PDB entry 4N23 | X-ray diffraction, 2.00 A resolution | chains A and B of the 3 polymer chains in the assembly

# Chain A (and B)
Protein: GP2 Ectodomain
Organism: CAS virus
Notes: chain B of this document is another copy of the same molecule, construct and numbering; everything in this record applies to it too
Chain sequence (130 residues; row label = number of the first residue in the row):
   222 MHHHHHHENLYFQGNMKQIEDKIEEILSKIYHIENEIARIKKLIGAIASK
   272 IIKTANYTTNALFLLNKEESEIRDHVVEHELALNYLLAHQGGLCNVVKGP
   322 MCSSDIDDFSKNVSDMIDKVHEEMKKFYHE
Unresolved in the structure: 222-228 (chain B: 222-229)
Reported in the primary citation:
  - self-association interface (contacts with another copy of this molecule); pairs are residue here / residue on that copy: Glu289-Glu290, Glu292-Asp328, His296-Glu301, Asp328-Lys288, Glu344-Lys274, Glu351-Lys271 (salt bridge)
  - contacts within the chain: Arg294-Asp295, His296-Glu299, His300-Glu301, Asp336-Lys340, Glu343-Lys346 (salt bridge), Glu344-Lys347 (salt bridge)
  - mutagenesis - C323S: unchanged stability

# Chain A / chain B interface
Residue-residue contacts (82):
  Phe233(A) - Phe233(B)  hydrophobic
  Gln234(A) - Phe233(B)
  Met237(A) - Phe233(B)  hydrophobic
  Met237(A) - Asn236(B)
  Met237(A) - Ile240(B)  hydrophobic
  Ile240(A) - Ile240(B)  hydrophobic
  Glu241(A) - Ile240(B)
  Ile244(A) - Ile240(B)  hydrophobic
  Ile244(A) - Ile247(B)  hydrophobic
  Ile247(A) - Ile247(B)  hydrophobic
  Leu248(A) - Ile247(B)  hydrophobic
  Leu248(A) - Lys250(B)
  Ile251(A) - Ile247(B)
  Ile251(A) - Ile251(B)  hydrophobic
  Ile254(A) - Ile254(B)  hydrophobic
  Ile258(A) - Ile254(B)  hydrophobic
  Ile258(A) - Ile261(B)  hydrophobic
  Ile261(A) - Ile261(B)  hydrophobic
  Lys262(A) - Glu257(B)  salt bridge
  Lys262(A) - Ile261(B)
  Ile265(A) - Ile261(B)  hydrophobic
  Ile265(A) - Ile265(B)  hydrophobic
  Ile265(A) - Ile268(B)  hydrophobic
  Ile272(A) - Ile268(B)  hydrophobic
  Ile272(A) - Ile272(B)  hydrophobic
  Thr279(A) - Thr279(B)
  Leu283(A) - Ala282(B)  hydrophobic
  Leu283(A) - Leu283(B)  hydrophobic
  Leu283(A) - Leu286(B)  hydrophobic
  Leu286(A) - Leu286(B)  hydrophobic
  Asn287(A) - Leu286(B)
  Glu290(A) - Leu286(B)
  Glu290(A) - Glu289(B)
  Glu290(A) - Glu290(B)  hydrogen bond (side chain-backbone)
  Glu290(A) - Ile293(B)
  Ile293(A) - Ile293(B)  hydrophobic
  Arg294(A) - Glu289(B)
  Arg294(A) - Ile293(B)
  Val297(A) - His296(B)
  Val297(A) - Val297(B)  hydrophobic
  Val297(A) - His300(B)
  His300(A) - His300(B)
  Glu301(A) - His296(B)  salt bridge
  Glu301(A) - His300(B)  salt bridge
  Leu304(A) - His300(B)
  Leu304(A) - Leu304(B)  hydrophobic
  Leu304(A) - Leu307(B)  hydrophobic
  Leu307(A) - Leu307(B)  hydrophobic
  Leu308(A) - Leu307(B)  hydrophobic
  Gln311(A) - Tyr306(B)  hydrogen bond
  Leu314(A) - Ala303(B)  hydrophobic
  Val318(A) - Glu299(B)
  Cys323(A) - His296(B)
  Cys323(A) - Glu299(B)  hydrogen bond
  Ser325(A) - His296(B)  hydrogen bond (backbone-side chain)
  Ile327(A) - Ile293(B)  hydrophobic
  Ile327(A) - His296(B)
  Asp328(A) - Lys288(B)
  Asp328(A) - Glu289(B)
  Asp328(A) - Glu292(B)  hydrogen bond (backbone-side chain)
  Asp329(A) - Glu289(B)
  Phe330(A) - Leu285(B)
  Phe330(A) - Lys288(B)
  Phe330(A) - Glu289(B)  hydrogen bond (backbone-side chain)
  Asn333(A) - Leu285(B)
  Val334(A) - Ala282(B)
  Val334(A) - Leu285(B)  hydrophobic
  Met337(A) - Tyr278(B)
  Met337(A) - Asn281(B)
  Met337(A) - Ala282(B)  hydrophobic
  Lys340(A) - Tyr278(B)
  Val341(A) - Tyr278(B)  hydrophobic
  Val341(A) - Thr279(B)
  Glu344(A) - Lys271(B)
  Glu344(A) - Lys274(B)  salt bridge
  Glu344(A) - Tyr278(B)
  Met345(A) - Thr275(B)
  Lys347(A) - Lys271(B)
  Lys347(A) - Lys274(B)
  Phe348(A) - Ile268(B)  hydrophobic
  Phe348(A) - Lys271(B)
  Glu351(A) - Lys271(B)  salt bridge
Other interface residues (no listed pair), chain A (52 interface residues in all): Asn230, Glu255, Ala276, Ser324, Ser331
Other interface residues (no listed pair), chain B (39 interface residues in all): Met237, Lys243, Ile258, Ala267

# Overview
52 residues of chain A and 39 residues of chain B are in contact, with 6 hydrogen bonds and 5 salt bridges.
Among the polar pairs are Lys262(A)-Glu257(B), Glu301(A)-His296(B) and Glu301(A)-His300(B). From the paper:
C323S of chain A leaves stability unchanged; a self-association interface involving Glu289(A), Glu290(A) and
Glu292(A) among others.
Chain A and chain B are both GP2 Ectodomain (CAS virus); the structure, Crystal structure of the GP2 Core
Domain from the California Academy of Science Virus, monoclinic symmetry, was determined by X-ray diffraction,
deposited together with 4N21.
